Entry 7ZR1 (electron microscopy, 4.00 A resolution); this record covers chains A and C of the 5 polymer chains in the assembly.

# Chain A
Molecule: Double-strand break repair protein
Source organism: Thermochaetoides thermophila
UniProt: G0RYR3 (G0RYR3_CHATD); residues 1-730 here = UniProt positions 1-730
Sequence (730 residues; row label = number of the first residue in the row):
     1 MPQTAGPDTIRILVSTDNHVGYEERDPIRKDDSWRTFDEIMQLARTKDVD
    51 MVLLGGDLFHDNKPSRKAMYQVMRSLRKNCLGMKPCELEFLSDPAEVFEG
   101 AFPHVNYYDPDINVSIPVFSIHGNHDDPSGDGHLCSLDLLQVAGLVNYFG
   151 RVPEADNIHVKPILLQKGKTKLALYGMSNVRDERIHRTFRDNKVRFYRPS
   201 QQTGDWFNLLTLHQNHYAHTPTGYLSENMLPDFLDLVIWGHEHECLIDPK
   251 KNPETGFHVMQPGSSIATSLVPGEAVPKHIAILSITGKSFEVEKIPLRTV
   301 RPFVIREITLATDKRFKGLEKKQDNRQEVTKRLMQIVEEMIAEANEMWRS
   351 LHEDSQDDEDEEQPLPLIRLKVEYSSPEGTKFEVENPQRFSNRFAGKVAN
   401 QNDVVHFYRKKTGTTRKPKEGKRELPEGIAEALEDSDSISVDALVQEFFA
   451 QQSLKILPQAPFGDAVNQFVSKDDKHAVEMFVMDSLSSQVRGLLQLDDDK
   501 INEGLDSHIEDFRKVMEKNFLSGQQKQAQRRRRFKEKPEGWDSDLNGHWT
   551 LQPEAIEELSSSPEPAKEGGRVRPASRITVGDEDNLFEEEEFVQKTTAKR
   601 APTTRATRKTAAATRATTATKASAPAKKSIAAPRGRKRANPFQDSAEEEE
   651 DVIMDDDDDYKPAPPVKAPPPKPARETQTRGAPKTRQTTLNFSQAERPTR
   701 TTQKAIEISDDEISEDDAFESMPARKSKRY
Unresolved in the structure: 1-3, 413-437, 558-730
Bound ions: Mn2+ site 1: Asp17, His19, Asp57, His243; Mn2+ site 2: Asp57, Asn124, His213, His241
UniProt features mapped onto this chain:
  - active site: His125 (Proton donor)
  - binding site (Mn(2+)): Asp17, His19, Asp57, Asn124, His213, His241, His243

# Chain C
Molecule: DH domain-containing protein
Source organism: Thermochaetoides thermophila
UniProt: G0SHW7 (G0SHW7_CHATD); residues 1-1315 here = UniProt positions 1-1315
Sequence (1315 residues; each row starts with the number of its first residue):
     1 MSKIEKLSILGVRSFGPHHPETIAFNTPLTLIVGYNGSGKTTVIECLKYA
    51 TTGELPPNSTRNGAFIHDPDLVGEKEVRAQVKLSFRSTIGESYVVTRNIQ
   101 LLVQRNNKRTQKTLEGSLLLRNNGERTVISTRVAELDKLVSEKLGVPPAI
   151 LDAVIFCHQDDSLWPMSEPAALKKRFDEIFEAQKYTKVIENIRLLKKKKG
   201 DELKILKEREVQDKANKERAEKVDRLMAQLTREILEAREKCNELSKQMEE
   251 ESAKIKDKYEQANSFLKIMNDLQTKTEKLEYKKDAIVELRSRIEELPDPD
   301 EVLRNTLDEYEQTINRIVADRDHKAAQFHDLQAELKSARDQHTAKAAEQG
   351 KHQSDKEKYERQLVARERMIREAAERHEIRGYNGDLDDRRIAIFNERIQK
   401 ILNDKRRELERLQRENQEELDRKTAVIAERESRKQSVIRDRKAAKDRIIS
   451 LGKDMASIQGELSSIDIDEGTEEMLRAEMKELQARIEAAKADEQNANLDA
   501 QIKEVNEEIWKLESLSAKLARELVECTRLASERAQLDLRRKQLAERKREL
   551 EIMTNTWNEQFSTLLGEGWRPETLERDFSDVLKQQQLLVGEHRKKKDATQ
   601 QELKQAEYQLSNARNLHNKLTNEMEACMRAVQTAMKEARDLDSAPPVDEY
   651 ITMLETDEKELAEVETALKLYDELKKHYSTIKDRALRFNKCYICDRDFTN
   701 QEAAKTRLLEKVAKRLGDEEKKELLEDQAAFMKSLDILRAVRVKYDTYQR
   751 LSSELPQLSREIDSETNRREDLVRRLEDQDLAFREADNKLQEMETLNKHV
   801 MKITQLLKDISDAEKQVERSQQLSNIETRSADEINEEQTTCAEQTRAAQA
   851 KLTKLTAEKQRLKDLVRQLEVERLQLENKISSAVQQLERKKRLQESIARH
   901 KEDQNQARNAVQEADEELERLEPEIAGARAALDEARQACRAKEQKVAAER
   951 DAIAQTVSELNMINSEIQEYLDRGGPSSLAANQRAIANLETQMANLEGEM
  1001 RELTVQINKLNKEIDNSDAKKRNIADNLTYRKNLREKDALEREIAELEAR
  1051 NAQEDYDRLIKEAHYLEAHRSKLNADRERLMGMMSTKDEEFRRLNEEYEL
  1101 DLKDAKAKYKETHIKVETTKAAIEDLGRGMAAVDHAIMQYHSKMMEQINR
  1151 TIAELWQSTYQGTDIDTIQIRSDVESTTSSDSGTRRNYNYRVSMVKGDTE
  1201 MDMRGRCSAGQKVLASIIIRLALAESFCANCGLIALDEPTTNLDSDNIRS
  1251 LAESLHGIIKARQAQGNLQLIVITHDEEFLKYMQCSDFCDDFYRVKRDEK
  1301 QNSVIVRESITRITE
Unresolved in the structure: 1, 414-942, 1310-1315
Bound ions: Mg2+: Thr41, Gln159 (together with ATP-gamma-S)
Small-molecule neighbours: ATP-gamma-S (AGS; phosphothiophosphoric acid-adenylate ester): Arg13, Ser14, Asn36, Gly37, Ser38, Gly39, Lys40, Thr41, Thr42, Glu45, Gly63, Ala64, Ile66, His67, Asp68, Leu71, Gln159, Glu1238, His1275, Arg1297

# How chain A and chain C interact
Pairs across the interface (16):
  Arg25(A) - Tyr35(C)  hydrogen bond
  Asn386(A) - Asp70(C)
  Asn386(A) - Leu71(C)
  Gln388(A) - Leu71(C)
  Gln388(A) - Gln1301(C)
  Arg389(A) - Asp70(C)
  Arg389(A) - Leu71(C)
  Arg389(A) - Val72(C)  hydrogen bond (side chain-backbone)
  Arg389(A) - Gly73(C)
  Asn392(A) - Glu1299(C)  hydrogen bond (side chain-backbone)
  Asn392(A) - Lys1300(C)
  Asn392(A) - Gln1301(C)  hydrogen bond
  Ala395(A) - Glu1299(C)
  Gln401(A) - Glu1299(C)
  Lys537(A) - Asp1181(C)  salt bridge
  Asp544(A) - Leu203(C)
Also at the interface, not in a pair above, chain A (10 interface residues in all): Asn402
Also at the interface, not in a pair above, chain C (12 interface residues in all): Asp68, Lys199

# Summary
10 residues of chain A face 12 of chain C across their interface, with 4 hydrogen bonds and 1 salt bridge.
Polar pairs include Lys537(A)-Asp1181(C), Arg25(A)-Tyr35(C) and Arg389(A)-Val72(C). Chain C binds ATP-gamma-S.
Here chain A is Double-strand break repair protein and chain C is DH domain-containing protein, both from
Thermochaetoides thermophila. Entry 7ZR1 (Chaetomium thermophilum Mre11-Rad50-Nbs1 complex bound to ATPyS
(composite structure)) was determined by electron microscopy (same publication as 8BAH).
